6WNC - chain A; structure by X-ray diffraction, 2.20 A resolution.

Chain A:
Protein: SxtDIOX
From: Microseira wollei
UniProt: C3RVP5 (C3RVP5_9CYAN); residues 1-334 here = UniProt positions 1-334
Chain sequence (334 residues; numbered 1 to 334; the number before each row is that of its first residue):
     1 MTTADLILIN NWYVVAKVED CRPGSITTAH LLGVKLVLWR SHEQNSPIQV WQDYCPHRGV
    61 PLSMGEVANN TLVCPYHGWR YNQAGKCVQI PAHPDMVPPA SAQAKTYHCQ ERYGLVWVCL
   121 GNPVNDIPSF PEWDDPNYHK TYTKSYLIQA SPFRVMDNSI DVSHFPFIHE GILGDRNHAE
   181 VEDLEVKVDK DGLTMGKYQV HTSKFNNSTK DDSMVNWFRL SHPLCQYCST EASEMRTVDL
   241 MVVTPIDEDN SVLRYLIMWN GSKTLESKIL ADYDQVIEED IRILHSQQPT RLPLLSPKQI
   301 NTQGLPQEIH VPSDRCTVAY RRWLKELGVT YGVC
Unresolved in the structure: 1, 177-178, 201-213, 297-303
Bound ions: 2Fe-2S cluster Fe: Cys55, His57, Cys74, His77; Fe ion: His164, His169, Asp280
Residues lining bound ligands: 2Fe-2S cluster (FES): Cys55, His57, Arg58, Val60, Cys74, Tyr76, His77, Gly78, Trp79
What the authors report for this chain:
  - self-association interface (contacts with another copy of this molecule): Tyr76, Asp161
  - Fe ion coordination: His164, His169, Asp280
  - Fe ion coordination through a water molecule: Asn158
  - specificity-determining residues: Tyr255, Val276
  - mutagenesis - Y255M, Y255M/V276T, V276T: unchanged catalytic activity on beta-STOH

In short:
Chain A binds 2Fe-2S cluster. The 2Fe-2S cluster Fe site is built by Cys55, His57, Cys74 and His77. His164,
His169 and Asp280 coordinate a Fe ion ion. The paper reports that Y255M, Y255M/V276T and V276T leave catalytic
activity on beta-STOH unchanged; Fe ion coordination by His164, His169 and Asp280.
Chain A is SxtDIOX (Microseira wollei); the structure, Structure of the Rieske non-heme iron oxygenase GxtA,
was determined by X-ray diffraction, deposited together with 6WN3, 6WNB and 6WND.
